PDB entry 9PD8 | electron microscopy, 4.23 A resolution (low resolution: residue-level contacts below are approximate; hydrogen-bond / salt-bridge calls are withheld) | chains J and H of the 15 polymer chains in the assembly

== Chain J ==
Protein: Synaptosomal-associated protein 25, Alpha-soluble NSF attachment protein
Organism: Rattus norvegicus
UniProt: P60881 (SNP25_RAT); residues 1-206 carry their UniProt numbers (206 of 501 residues fall inside the UniProt entry; the rest is not from it)
Amino-acid sequence (518 residues; row label = number of the first residue in the row; numbers below 1 keep their minus sign (Met-15 is residue -15)):
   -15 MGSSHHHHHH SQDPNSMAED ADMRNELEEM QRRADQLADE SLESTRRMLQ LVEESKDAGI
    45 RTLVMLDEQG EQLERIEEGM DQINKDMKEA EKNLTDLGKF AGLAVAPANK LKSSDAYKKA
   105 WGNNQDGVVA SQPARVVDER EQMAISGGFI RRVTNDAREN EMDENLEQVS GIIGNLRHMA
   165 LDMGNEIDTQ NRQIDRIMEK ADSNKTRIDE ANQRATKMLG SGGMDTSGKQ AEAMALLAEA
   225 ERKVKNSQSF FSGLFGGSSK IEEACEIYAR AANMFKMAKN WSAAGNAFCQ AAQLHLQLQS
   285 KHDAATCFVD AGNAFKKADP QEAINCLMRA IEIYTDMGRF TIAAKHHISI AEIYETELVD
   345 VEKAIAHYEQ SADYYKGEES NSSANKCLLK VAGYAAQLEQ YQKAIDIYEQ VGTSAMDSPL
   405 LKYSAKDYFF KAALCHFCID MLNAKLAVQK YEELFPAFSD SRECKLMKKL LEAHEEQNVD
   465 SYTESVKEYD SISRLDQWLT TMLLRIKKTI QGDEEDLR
Disordered / not traced: -15 to 22, 84-502
Differences from the reference sequence: expression tag (-15 to 0); conflict Ala85 (Cys in P60881), Ala88 (Cys in P60881), Ala90 (Cys in P60881), Ala92 (Cys in P60881); linker (207)
UniProt features mapped onto this chain:
  - region: Gly111 to Val120 (Interaction with ZDHHC13 and ZDHHC17)
  - site ((Microbial infection) Cleavage): Arg180, Ile181, Gln197, Arg198
  - modified residue: Thr138 (Phosphothreonine), Ser154 (Phosphoserine), Ser187 (Phosphoserine)

== Chain H ==
Protein: Syntaxin-1A
Organism: Rattus norvegicus
UniProt: P32851 (STX1A_RAT); numbering as in UniProt (aligned over 1-267)
Amino-acid sequence (267 residues; numbered 1 to 267; the number before each row is that of its first residue):
     1 MKDRTQELRT AKDSDDDDDV TVTVDRDRFM DEFFEQVEEI RGFIDKIAEN VEEVKRKHSA
    61 ILASPNPDEK TKEELEELMS DIKKTANKVR SKLKSIEQSI EQEEGLNRSS ADLRIRKTQH
   121 STLSRKFVEV MSEYNATQSD YRERCKGRIQ RQLEITGRTT TSEELEDMLE SGNPAIFASG
   181 IIMDSSISKQ ALSEIETRHS EIIKLENSIR ELHDMFMDMA MLVESQGEMI DRIEYNVEHA
   241 VDYVERAVSD TKKAVKYQSK ARRKKIM
Disordered / not traced: 1-190, 259-267
UniProt features mapped onto this chain:
  - site: Lys253, Ala254 (Microbial infection: Cleavage)
  - modified residue (Phosphoserine): Ser14, Ser64, Ser95, Ser188
  - cross-link (Glycyl lysine isopeptide (Lys-Gly)): Lys252 (interchain with G-Cter in SUMO), Lys253 (interchain with G-Cter in SUMO), Lys256 (interchain with G-Cter in SUMO)

== Chain J / chain H interface ==
Residue-residue contacts (28):
  Ser28(J) with Ile202(H)
  Arg31(J) with Glu206(H)
  Met32(J) with Glu206(H); Ile209(H)
  Leu35(J) with Ile209(H); His213(H)
  Val36(J) with Ile209(H)
  Glu38(J) with His213(H)
  Ala42(J) with Phe216(H)
  Gly43(J) with Phe216(H)
  Thr46(J) with Phe216(H)
  Met49(J) with Val223(H); Glu224(H)
  Gln53(J) with Gly227(H); Ile230(H)
  Gln56(J) with Ile230(H)
  Leu57(J) with Ile230(H)
  Arg59(J) with Glu234(H)
  Ile60(J) with Glu234(H)
  Gly63(J) with Val241(H)
  Gln66(J) with Val241(H)
  Ile67(J) with Val241(H); Val244(H)
  Ala74(J) with Val248(H)
  Asn77(J) with Lys252(H)
  Leu78(J) with Lys252(H); Val255(H)
  Leu81(J) with Val255(H)
Also at the interface, not in a pair above, chain J (23 interface residues in all): Ser25
Also at the interface, not in a pair above, chain H (22 interface residues in all): Leu205, Ala220, Gln226, Asp231, Ile233, Val237, Ala240

== Summary ==
23 residues of chain J face 22 of chain H across their interface.
Chain J is Synaptosomal-associated protein 25, Alpha-soluble NSF attachment protein and chain H is
Syntaxin-1A, both from Rattus norvegicus; the structure, 22bin20S complex (NSF-alphaSNAP-2:2
syntaxin-1a:SNAP-25), hydrolyzing, class 21, was determined by electron microscopy (same publication as 9OJR,
9OJU, 9OJZ, 9OK3, 9OK5, 9OKC and 17 further entries).
